6FAH - chains A and D of the 6 polymer chains in the assembly; structure by X-ray diffraction, 3.13 A resolution.

[Chain A]
Protein: Caffeyl-CoA reductase-Etf complex subunit CarE
Organism: Acetobacterium woodii (strain ATCC 29683 / DSM 1030 / JCM 2381 / KCTC 1655 / WB1)
Notes: EC 1.3.1.108
UniProt: H6LGM8 (CARE_ACEWD); residues 1-396 here = UniProt positions 1-396
Chain sequence (396 residues; row label = number of the first residue in the row):
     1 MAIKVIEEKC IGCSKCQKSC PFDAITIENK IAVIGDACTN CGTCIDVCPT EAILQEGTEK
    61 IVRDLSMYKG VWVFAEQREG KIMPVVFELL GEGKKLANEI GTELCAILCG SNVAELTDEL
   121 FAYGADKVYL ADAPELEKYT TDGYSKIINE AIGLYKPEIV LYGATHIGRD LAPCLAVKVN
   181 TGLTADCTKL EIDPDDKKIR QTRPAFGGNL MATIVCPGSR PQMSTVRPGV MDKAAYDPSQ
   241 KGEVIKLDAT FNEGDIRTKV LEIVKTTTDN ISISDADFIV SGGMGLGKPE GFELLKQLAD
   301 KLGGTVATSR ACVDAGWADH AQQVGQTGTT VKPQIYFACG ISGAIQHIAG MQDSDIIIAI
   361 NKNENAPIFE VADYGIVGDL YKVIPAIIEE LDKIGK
Unresolved in the structure: 1-7
Metal / ion sites: 4Fe-4S cluster Fe site 1: C10, C13, C16, C48; 4Fe-4S cluster Fe site 2: C20, C38, T39, C41, C44
Small-molecule neighbours:
  - FAD (flavin-adenine dinucleotide), molecule 1: L183, T184, A185, R203, A205, F206, L210, A212, I214
  - FAD, molecule 2: G283, M284, G285, S309, R310, A311, V324, G325, Q326, T327, G328, G340, I341, S342, G343, A344, Q346, H347, I360, N361, K362, N363, A366, G378, D379, L380
  - 4Fe-4S cluster (SF4), molecule 1: C10, I11, G12, C13, S14, K15, C16, I31, A32, C48, P49, A52
  - 4Fe-4S cluster (SF4), molecule 2: C20, P21, F22, I34, A37, C38, T39, N40, C41, G42, C44

[Chain D]
Protein: Caffeyl-CoA reductase-Etf complex subunit CarC
Organism: Acetobacterium woodii (strain ATCC 29683 / DSM 1030 / JCM 2381 / KCTC 1655 / WB1)
Notes: EC 1.3.1.108
UniProt: H6LGM6 (CARC_ACEWD); residues 1-379 here = UniProt positions 1-379
Chain sequence (379 residues; row label = number of the first residue in the row):
     1 MYFSEQNKMI RKLARDFAEK ELTTEILDEV EESGEFPQEI LDKMAKFGFF GIKIPKSLGG
    61 SGGDHMSYVI CMEEFARVSG VASVYLSSPN SLAGGPLLLS GTEEQIEKYL KPIITGKKKL
   121 AFALTEPGAG SDAGGMSTTA VDMGDYYLLN GRKTFITMAP LCDDAVIYAK TDMSKGTRGI
   181 SAFIVDLKSE GVSMGKNEHK MGLIGCATSD IIMEDVKVPK ENRLGEVNKG FSNAMKTLDV
   241 GRLGVASQSI GVAQGALDEA IKYAKERKQF GKRIADFQAI AFMIADMATK LEAAKLLVYN
   301 AASLMDNKKN ATKEASMAKF YASEICNEIC AKAVQIHGGY GYIKEYKVER MYRDCRVFTI
   361 YEGTSQVQQM VISGMLLKK
Disulfide bonds: C330-C355
Small-molecule neighbours:
  - FAD (flavin-adenine dinucleotide), molecule 1: F122, A123, L124, T125, G130, S131, F155, I156, T157, K200, T208, Q278, V357, I360, Y361, E362, G363, T364, Q366, M370
  - FAD, molecule 2: P127, R152, F155, E198, D210, E214
  - FAD, molecule 3: Y263, R267, Q269, F270, I274, F277, I280, Q335, I336, G338, G339, Y340, Y342
  - FAD, molecule 4: Y340, I343, E345, Y346
Curated features (UniProtKB/Swiss-Prot):
  - active site: E362 (Proton acceptor)
  - binding site (FAD): F122 to S131, F155 to T157, R267, Q278, Q335 to G339, T364 to Q366
  - binding site (substrate): S131, D239 to R242, G363

[How chain A and chain D interact]
Contacting residue pairs - 5 pairs, chain A then chain D:
  R310(A) - E198(D)  salt bridge
  R310(A) - D210(D)  salt bridge
  A311(A) - R152(D)
  D314(A) - K196(D)
  K362(A) - D215(D)  salt bridge
Interface residues without a listed pair, chain A (7 interface residues in all): M284, A344, Q346
Interface residues without a listed pair, chain D (6 interface residues in all): P127

[In short]
7 residues of chain A face 6 of chain D across their interface, with 3 salt bridges. Among the polar pairs are
R310(A)-E198(D), R310(A)-D210(D) and K362(A)-D215(D). One flavin-adenine dinucleotide molecule is bound
between chain A and chain D.
Chain A is Caffeyl-CoA reductase-Etf complex subunit CarE and chain D is Caffeyl-CoA reductase-Etf complex
subunit CarC, both from Acetobacterium woodii (strain ATCC 29683 / DSM 1030 / JCM 2381 / KCTC 1655 / WB1); the
structure, Molecular basis of the flavin-based electron-bifurcating caffeyl-CoA reductase reaction, was
determined by X-ray diffraction.
